4AIK - chains A and D of the 4 polymer chains in the assembly; structure by X-ray diffraction, 1.85 A resolution.

== Chain A ==
Molecule: Transcriptional regulator slya
From: Yersinia pseudotuberculosis
Reference sequence: B1JJ73 (SLYA_YERPS); residues 1-143 here = UniProt positions 1-143
Chain sequence (151 residues; each row starts with the number of its first residue):
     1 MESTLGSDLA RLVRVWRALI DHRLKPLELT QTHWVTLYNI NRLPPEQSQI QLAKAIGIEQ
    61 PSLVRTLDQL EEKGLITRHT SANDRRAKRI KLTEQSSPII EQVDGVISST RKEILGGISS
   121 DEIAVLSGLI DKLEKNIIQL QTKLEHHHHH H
Disordered / not traced: 1-2, 142-151
Sequence notes: expression tag (144-151); engineered mutation Ser81 (Cys in B1JJ73), Ser108 (Cys in B1JJ73)
Reported in the primary citation:
  - binding site for the 21-nt DNA strand: Gln49, Gln60, Val64, Arg86
  - mutagenesis - G116A, S127I/G128K: increased stability in response to 37  degC
  - mutagenesis - G116A: increased binding to 37  degC
  - mutagenesis - G116A/S127I/G128K: increased stability
  - mutagenesis - T4P: decreased stability
  - mutagenesis - N41H/R42Q, Q102E/V103M/D104E: unchanged stability in response to 37  degC

== Chain D ==
Molecule: 21-nt DNA strand
Sequence (21 nucleotides; row label = number of the first residue in the row):
     1 TTTATCATAT AAATAATATC A

== Interface between chain A and chain D ==
Pairs across the interface (16):
  Thr30(A) with DT3(D), phosphate contact
  Thr32(A) with DA4(D), hydrogen bond to the phosphate
  Glu59(A) with DT5(D), phosphate contact; DC6(D), phosphate contact
  Pro61(A) with DT5(D), base contact; DC6(D), base contact; DA7(D), base contact
  Ser62(A) with DA4(D), sugar contact; DT5(D), hydrogen bond to the phosphate
  Gln69(A) with DT3(D), phosphate contact
  Asn83(A) with DA13(D), phosphate contact
  Asp84(A) with DA13(D), sugar contact
  Arg85(A) with DA12(D), phosphate contact; DA13(D), hydrogen bond to the phosphate
  Arg86(A) with DA12(D), base contact; DA13(D), hydrogen bond to the sugar
Interface residues without a listed pair, chain A (12 interface residues in all): Ile58, Thr66

== Summary ==
12 residues of chain A face 7 of chain D across their interface; the contacts include 4 hydrogen bonds. Polar
pairs include Arg86(A)-DA13(D), Thr32(A)-DA4(D) and Ser62(A)-DT5(D). From the paper: a binding site for the
21-nt DNA strand at Gln49(A), Gln60(A) and Val64(A) among others; G116A and S127I/G128K of chain A increase
stability in response to 37  degC; 6 substitutions were tested in all.
Here chain A is Transcriptional regulator slya (Yersinia pseudotuberculosis) and chain D is a 21-nt DNA
strand. Entry 4AIK (Crystal structure of RovA from Yersinia in complex with an invasin promoter fragment) was
determined by X-ray diffraction, deposited together with 4AIH and 4AIJ.
